PDB entry 1CSR | X-ray diffraction, 1.70 A resolution | chain A

# Chain A
Name: Citrate synthase
Organism: Gallus gallus
Notes: EC 4.1.3.7
UniProt: P23007 (CISY_CHICK); residues 3-433 here correspond to UniProt positions 30-460 (UniProt number = residue number + 27)
Sequence (435 residues; each row starts with the number of its first residue):
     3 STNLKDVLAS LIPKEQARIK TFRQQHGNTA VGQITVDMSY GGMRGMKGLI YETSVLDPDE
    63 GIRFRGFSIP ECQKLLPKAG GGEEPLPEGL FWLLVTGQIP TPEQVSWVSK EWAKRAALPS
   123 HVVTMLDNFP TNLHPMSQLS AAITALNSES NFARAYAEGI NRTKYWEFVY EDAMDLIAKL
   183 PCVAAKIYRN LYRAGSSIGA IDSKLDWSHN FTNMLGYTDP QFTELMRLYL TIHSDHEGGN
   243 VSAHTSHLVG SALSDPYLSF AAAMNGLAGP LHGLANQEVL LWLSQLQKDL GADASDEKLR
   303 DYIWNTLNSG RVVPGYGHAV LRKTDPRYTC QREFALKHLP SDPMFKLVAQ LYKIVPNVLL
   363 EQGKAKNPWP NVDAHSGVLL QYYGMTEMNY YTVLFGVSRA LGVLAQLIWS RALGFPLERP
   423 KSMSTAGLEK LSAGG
Differences from the reference sequence: conflict V9 (Ile36 in P23007), S12 (Asp39 in P23007), A32 (Val59 in P23007), 22 further conflict positions vs the reference (P23007) not listed
Small-molecule neighbours:
  - FAM (alpha-fluoro-amidocarboxymethyldethia coenzyme A complex): R46, R164, P272, L273, H274, G275, A277, L309, R313, V314, V315, P316, G317, Y318, G319, H320, A321, R329, L361, Q364, K366, A367, K368, N369, N373, V374, D375, F397, P418, L419
  - oxaloacetate ion (OAA): L58, H238, N242, H274, H320, R329, F397, R401, R421
UniProt features mapped onto this chain:
  - binding site (oxaloacetate): R302

# In short
Bound to chain A: oxaloacetate ion and compound FAM. Curated annotation (UniProt) lists oxaloacetate-binding
residue R302.
Chain A is Citrate synthase (Gallus gallus); the structure, Alpha-fluoro acid and alpha-fluoro amide analogs
of acetyl-coa as inhibitors of of citrate synthase: effect of ..., was determined by X-ray diffraction (same
publication as 1CSS).
